6XOI - chains B and C of the 3 polymer chains in the assembly; structure by X-ray diffraction, 2.00 A resolution.

Chain B:
Protein: SUMO-activating enzyme subunit 2
Organism: Homo sapiens
Notes: EC 2.3.2.-
UniProt: Q9UBT2 (SAE2_HUMAN); numbering as in UniProt (aligned over 1-640)
Amino-acid sequence (640 residues; each row starts with the number of its first residue):
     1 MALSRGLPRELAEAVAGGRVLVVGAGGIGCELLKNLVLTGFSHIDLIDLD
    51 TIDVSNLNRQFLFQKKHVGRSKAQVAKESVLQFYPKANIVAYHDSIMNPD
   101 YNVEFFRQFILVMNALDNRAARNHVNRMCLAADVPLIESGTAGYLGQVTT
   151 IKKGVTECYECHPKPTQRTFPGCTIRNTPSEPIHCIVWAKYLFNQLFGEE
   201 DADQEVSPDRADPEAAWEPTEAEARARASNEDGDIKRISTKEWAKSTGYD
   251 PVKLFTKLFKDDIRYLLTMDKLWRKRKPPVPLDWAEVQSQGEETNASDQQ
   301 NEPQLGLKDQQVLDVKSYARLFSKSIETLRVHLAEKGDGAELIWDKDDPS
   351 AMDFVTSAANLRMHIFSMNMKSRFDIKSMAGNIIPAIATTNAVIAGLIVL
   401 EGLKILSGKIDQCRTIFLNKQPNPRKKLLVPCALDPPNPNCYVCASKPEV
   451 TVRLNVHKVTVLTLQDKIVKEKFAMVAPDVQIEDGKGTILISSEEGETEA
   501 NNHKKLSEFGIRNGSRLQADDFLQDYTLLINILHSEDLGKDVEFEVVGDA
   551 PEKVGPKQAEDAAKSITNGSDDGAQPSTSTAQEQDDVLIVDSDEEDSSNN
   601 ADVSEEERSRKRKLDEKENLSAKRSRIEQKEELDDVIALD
Unresolved in the structure: 1-7, 163-169, 199-249, 291-304, 332-340, 454-461, 479-518, 534-541, 548-640
Metal / ion sites: Zn2+: Cys158, Cys161, Cys441, Cys444
Ligand contacts: SAE (VBA; [(1R,2R,3S,4R)-4-{[5-(1-benzyl-1H-pyrazole-3-carbonyl)pyrimidin-4-yl]amino}-2,3-dihydroxycyclopentyl]methyl sulfamate): Val23, Gly24, Ala25, Gly26, Gly27, Ile47, Asp48, Leu49, Asp50, Arg59, Gln60, Lys72, Asp94, Ser95, Ile96, Met97, Ala115, Leu116, Asp117, Asn118, Ala120, Ala121
UniProt features mapped onto this chain:
  - active site: Cys173 (Glycyl thioester intermediate)
  - binding site (ATP): Gly24 to Gly29, Asp48, Asn56 to Arg59, Lys72, Ser95, Ile96, Asp117 to Arg122
  - binding site (Zn(2+)): Cys158, Cys161, Cys441, Cys444
  - modified residue: Ser207 (Phosphoserine), Lys271 (N6-acetyllysine), Ser507 (Phosphoserine), Ser592 (Phosphoserine), Lys613 (N6-acetyllysine)
  - cross-link (Glycyl lysine isopeptide (Lys-Gly)): Lys164 (interchain with G-Cter in SUMO1), Lys190 (interchain with G-Cter in SUMO), Lys236 (interchain with G-Cter in SUMO1), Lys257 (interchain with G-Cter in SUMO), Lys271 (interchain with G-Cter in SUMO), Lys275 (interchain with G-Cter in SUMO), Lys371 (interchain with G-Cter in SUMO2), Lys420 (interchain with G-Cter in SUMO1), Lys540 (interchain with G-Cter in SUMO2), Lys611 (interchain with G-Cter in SUMO), Lys613 (interchain with G-Cter in SUMO), Lys617 (interchain with G-Cter in SUMO), Lys623 (interchain with G-Cter in SUMO)
  - natural variant: Gly24 (G24V: In ACCES), Asn56 (N56T: In ACCES), Arg122 to Asp640 (deletion: In ACCES), Arg122 (R122G: In ACCES), Leu267 to Asp640 (deletion: In ACCES), Glu483 (E483K: In ACCES)
  - mutagenesis: Asn56 (N56A: Abolishes ATP-dependent activation of SUMO proteins), Leu57 (L57A: Strongly reduces ATP-dependent activation of SUMO proteins), Arg59 (R59A: Strongly reduces ATP-dependent activation of SUMO proteins), Lys72 (K72A: Abolishes ATP-dependent activation of SUMO proteins), Asp117 (D117A: Abolishes ATP-dependent activation of SUMO proteins), Cys173 (C173A: Loss of enzyme activity), Thr174 (T174A: Slightly reduced enzyme activity), His184 (H184Q: No effect on enzyme activity), Ile235 (I235A: Strongly reduced interaction with UBE2I; when associated with A-238), Ile238 (I238A: Strongly reduced interaction with UBE2I; when associated with A-235), Asp484 (Strongly reduced interaction with UBE2I), Gly485 (G485GGGG: Strongly reduced interaction with UBE2I)
What the authors report for this chain:
  - binding site for SAE: Ile96, Asn118
  - specificity-determining residues: Ser95 (proposed by the authors, not directly observed)

Chain C:
Protein: Small ubiquitin-related modifier 1
Organism: Homo sapiens
UniProt: P63165 (SUMO1_HUMAN); numbering as in UniProt (aligned over 1-101)
Amino-acid sequence (101 residues; numbered 1 to 101; the number before each row is that of its first residue):
     1 MSDQEAKPSTEDLGDKKEGEYIKLKVIGQDSSEIHFKVKMTTHLKKLKES
    51 YCQRQGVPMNSLRFLFEGQRIADNHTPKELGMEEEDVIEVYQEQTGGHST
   101 V
Unresolved in the structure: 1-20, 39-60, 73-86, 98-101
Glycans and other covalent adducts: SAE (VBA) linked to Gly97
UniProt features mapped onto this chain:
  - region ((Microbial infection) Interaction with Tula hantavirus): Lys16 to Lys25, Lys37 to Met40
  - site: Phe36 (Interaction with PIAS2)
  - modified residue: Ser2 (N-acetylserine), Ser9 (Phosphoserine), Ser32 (Phosphoserine)
  - cross-link: Lys7 (Glycyl lysine isopeptide (Lys-Gly) (interchain with G-Cter in SUMO1)), Lys16 (Glycyl lysine isopeptide (Lys-Gly) (interchain with G-Cter in SUMO2)), Lys17 (Glycyl lysine isopeptide (Lys-Gly) (interchain with G-Cter in SUMO2)), Lys23 (Glycyl lysine isopeptide (Lys-Gly) (interchain with G-Cter in SUMO2)), Lys25 (Glycyl lysine isopeptide (Lys-Gly) (interchain with G-Cter in SUMO1)), Lys37 (Glycyl lysine isopeptide (Lys-Gly) (interchain with G-Cter in SUMO2)), Lys39 (Glycyl lysine isopeptide (Lys-Gly) (interchain with G-Cter in SUMO2)), Lys45 (Glycyl lysine isopeptide (Lys-Gly) (interchain with G-Cter in SUMO2)), Lys46 (Glycyl lysine isopeptide (Lys-Gly) (interchain with G-Cter in SUMO2)), Gly97 (Glycyl lysine isopeptide (Gly-Lys) (interchain with K-? in acceptor proteins))
  - mutagenesis: Phe36 (F36A: Abolishes binding to PIAS2), Gly97 (G97A: Abolishes sumoylation of ZBED1)

Interface between chain B and chain C:
Pairs across the interface (38; chain B residue first):
  Gly27(B) - Gly97(C)  hydrogen bond (backbone-backbone)
  Ile28(B) - Gly97(C)  hydrogen bond (backbone-backbone)
  Leu116(B) - Thr95(C)
  Leu116(B) - Gly96(C)
  Leu116(B) - Gly97(C)
  Asp117(B) - Thr95(C)
  Asn118(B) - Thr95(C)  hydrogen bond (backbone-backbone)
  Arg119(B) - Glu93(C)  salt bridge
  Arg119(B) - Thr95(C)
  Arg122(B) - Thr95(C)  hydrogen bond (side chain-backbone)
  Arg122(B) - Gly96(C)  hydrogen bond (side chain-backbone)
  Gly140(B) - Gln94(C)
  Gly140(B) - Gly96(C)
  Thr141(B) - Gln94(C)
  Thr141(B) - Gly96(C)  hydrogen bond (backbone-backbone)
  Thr141(B) - Gly97(C)
  Ala142(B) - Gln94(C)
  Leu145(B) - Gln94(C)
  Gln147(B) - Gln92(C)
  Gln147(B) - Glu93(C)
  Gln147(B) - Gln94(C)  hydrogen bond (side chain-backbone)
  Glu157(B) - Arg70(C)  salt bridge
  Tyr159(B) - Glu93(C)
  His162(B) - Arg70(C)  hydrogen bond
  Phe417(B) - Arg63(C)
  Phe417(B) - Tyr91(C)  hydrophobic
  Phe417(B) - Gln92(C)
  Leu418(B) - Gln29(C)
  Asn419(B) - Gln29(C)  hydrogen bond
  Asn419(B) - Tyr91(C)
  Gln421(B) - Ser31(C)
  Asn423(B) - Glu89(C)  hydrogen bond
  Asn423(B) - Tyr91(C)
  Pro424(B) - Val87(C)  hydrophobic
  Pro424(B) - Glu89(C)
  Val430(B) - Tyr91(C)
  Cys432(B) - Leu65(C)  hydrophobic
  Asp435(B) - Arg70(C)  salt bridge
Interface residues without a listed pair, chain B (31 interface residues in all): Gly26, Gly29, Ala115, Gly146, Asn391, Thr415, Lys420
Interface residues without a listed pair, chain C (15 interface residues in all): Ile27

In short:
31 residues of chain B and 15 residues of chain C are in contact, with 10 hydrogen bonds and 3 salt bridges.
Among the polar pairs are Arg119(B)-Glu93(C), Glu157(B)-Arg70(C) and Asp435(B)-Arg70(C). Ligands of chain B:
SAE. Covalently linked SAE: at Gly97(C). The paper reports a binding site for SAE at Ile96(B) and Asn118(B);
the specificity determinant Ser95(B).
Chain B is SUMO-activating enzyme subunit 2 and chain C is Small ubiquitin-related modifier 1, both from Homo
sapiens; the structure, Structure of SUMO1-ML00752641 adduct bound to SAE, was determined by X-ray
diffraction, deposited together with 6XOH and 6XOG.
